PDB entry 5VFX | X-ray diffraction, 2.81 A resolution | chains D and I of the 8 polymer chains in the assembly

[Chain D]
Name: TcpK
From: Clostridium perfringens
UniProtKB: Q1PLI2 (Q1PLI2_CLOPF); residue numbers follow UniProt; this construct covers 2-102
Sequence (107 residues; numbered -4 to 102; the number before each row is that of its first residue; numbers below 1 keep their minus sign (Gln-4 is residue -4)):
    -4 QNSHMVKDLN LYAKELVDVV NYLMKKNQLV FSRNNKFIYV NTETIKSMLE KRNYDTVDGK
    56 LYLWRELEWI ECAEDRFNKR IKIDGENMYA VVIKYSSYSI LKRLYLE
Not modelled in the structure: -4 to 1, 101-102
Differences from the reference sequence: expression tag (-4 to 1)
What the authors report for this chain:
  - binding site for oriT (chain I): Arg28, Lys41, Arg60, Asp70, Arg71, Phe72, Asn73
  - mutagenesis - R28A/R75A/N82A/Y84A: abolished binding to oriT (chain I)
  - mutagenesis - D53A/Y57A: increased binding to oriT (chain I)
  - specificity-determining residues: Arg71
  - mutagenesis - D3A/N5A/E63A/K89A: abolished expression

[Chain I]
Molecule: oriT
Sequence (23 nucleotides; row label = number of the first residue in the row):
     1 AAGGAACTTT ACAGGGAACT TTA

[Chain D / chain I interface]
Residue-residue contacts - 13 pairs, chain D then chain I:
  Arg28(D) with DT10(I), hydrogen bond to the base; DA11(I), hydrogen bond to the sugar
  Asn29(D) with DA11(I), phosphate contact
  Arg71(D) with DA1(I), sugar contact; DA2(I), salt bridge to the phosphate
  Arg75(D) with DG3(I), sugar contact; DG4(I), hydrogen bond to the base; DA5(I), base contact
  Lys77(D) with DA6(I), base contact
  Asn82(D) with DA5(I), hydrogen bond to the base; DA6(I), base contact
  Tyr84(D) with DA2(I), base contact; DG3(I), hydrogen bond to the base
Other interface residues (no listed pair), chain I (10 interface residues in all): DC7, DT9

[In short]
The interface between chain D and chain I involves 7 residues on one side and 10 on the other; the contacts
include 5 hydrogen bonds and 1 salt bridge. Polar pairs include Arg28(D)-DT10(I), Arg75(D)-DG4(I) and
Asn82(D)-DA5(I). From the paper: a binding site for oriT (chain I) at Arg28(D), Lys41(D) and Arg60(D) among
others; R28A/R75A/N82A/Y84A of chain D abolish binding to oriT (chain I); 3 substitutions were tested in all.
Here chain D is TcpK (Clostridium perfringens) and chain I is oriT. Entry 5VFX (Structure of an accessory
protein of the pCW3 relaxosome in complex with the origin of transfer ...) was determined by X-ray
diffraction.
